4WXS - chain A; structure by X-ray diffraction, 1.90 A resolution.

# Chain A
Name: Myocilin
From: Homo sapiens
UniProt: Q99972 (MYOC_HUMAN); numbering as in UniProt (aligned over 228-504)
Chain sequence (277 residues; numbered 228 to 504; the number before each row is that of its first residue):
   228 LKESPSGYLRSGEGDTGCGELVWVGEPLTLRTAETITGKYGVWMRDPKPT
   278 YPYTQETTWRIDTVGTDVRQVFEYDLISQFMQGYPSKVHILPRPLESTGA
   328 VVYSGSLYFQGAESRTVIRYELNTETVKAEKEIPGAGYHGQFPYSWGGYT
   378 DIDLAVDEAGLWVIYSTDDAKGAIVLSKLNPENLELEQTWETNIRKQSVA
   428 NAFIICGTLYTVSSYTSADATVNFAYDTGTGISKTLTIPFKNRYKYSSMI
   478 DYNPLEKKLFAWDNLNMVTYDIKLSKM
Unresolved in the structure: 228-243, 503-504
Construct notes: engineered mutation D396 (Glu in Q99972)
Curated features (UniProtKB/Swiss-Prot):
  - motif: S502 to M504 (Microbody targeting signal)
  - binding site (Ca(2+)): D380, N428, A429, I477, D478
Disulfide bonds: C245-C433
Metal / ion sites: Na+: G326, D380, L381, D478; Ca2+: D380, N428, A429, I477, D478
What the authors report for this chain:
  - contacts within the chain: Y371-K423 (cation-pi contact), Y371-T377 (hydrogen bond), Y371-D380, T377-K423, K423-V426 (backbone contact)
  - conformationally variable residues (side-chain flip): W373
  - Ca2+ coordination: D380, N428, A429, I477, D478
  - Na+ coordination: D380, L381, D478
  - disease-associated variants - G246R, G252R, R272G, W286R, E323K, G364V, G367R, P370L, T377M, D380A, K423E, V426F, A427T, C433R, Y437H, I477N, I477S, N480K, I499F, S502P: decreased stability (citing earlier work)
  - disease-associated variants - Y371D (citing earlier work)
  - disease-associated variants - E352Q, K398R, A445V: unchanged stability (citing earlier work)
  - disease-associated variants - V329M, S425P: decreased stability
  - disease-associated variants - T293K, T353I, R422C, Y473C: unchanged stability

# Summary
The Na+ site is built by G326, D380, L381 and D478. D380, N428, A429, I477 and D478 coordinate Ca2+. UniProt
lists 5 Ca2+-binding residues. From the paper: G246R, G252R and R272G, among others, reduce stability; Ca2+
coordination by D380, N428 and A429 among others; 29 substitutions were tested in all.
Chain A is Myocilin (Homo sapiens); the structure, Crystal Structure of the E396D SNP Variant of the Myocilin
Olfactomedin Domain, was determined by X-ray diffraction (same publication as 4WXQ and 4WXU).
